PDB entry 3GP1 | X-ray diffraction, 2.05 A resolution | chains A and B of the 3 polymer chains in the assembly

Chain A:
Molecule: DNA glycosylase
From: Geobacillus stearothermophilus
Notes: EC 4.2.99.18
UniProt: P84131 (P84131_BACST); numbering as in UniProt (aligned over 2-274)
Amino-acid sequence (273 residues; each row starts with the number of its first residue):
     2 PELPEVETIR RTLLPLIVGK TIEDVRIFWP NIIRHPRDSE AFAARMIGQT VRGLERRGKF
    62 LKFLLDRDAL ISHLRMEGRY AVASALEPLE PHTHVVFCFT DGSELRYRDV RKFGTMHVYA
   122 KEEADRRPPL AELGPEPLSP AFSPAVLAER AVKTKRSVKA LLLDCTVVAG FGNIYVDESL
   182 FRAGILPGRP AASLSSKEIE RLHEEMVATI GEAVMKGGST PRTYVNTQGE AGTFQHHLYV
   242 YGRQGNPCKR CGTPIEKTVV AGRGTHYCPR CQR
Disordered / not traced: 217-237
Construct notes: engineered mutation Cys166 (Gln in P84131), Pro222 (Val in P84131)
Metal / ion sites: Zn2+: Cys249, Cys252, Cys269, Cys272

Chain B:
Molecule: 16-nt DNA strand
Sequence (16 nucleotides; numbered 1 to 16; the number before each row is that of its first residue):
     1 AGGTAGATCC GGACGC
Disordered / not traced: 15-16

How chain A and chain B interact:
Contacting residue pairs (14; chain A residue first):
  Trp30(A) with DC10(B), phosphate contact
  Asn32(A) with DC10(B), hydrogen bond to the phosphate
  Val111(A) with DG11(B), sugar contact; DG12(B), sugar contact
  Arg112(A) with DC10(B), base contact; DG11(B), hydrogen bond to the base; DG12(B), hydrogen bond to the sugar
  Lys113(A) with DC10(B), sugar contact; DG11(B), salt bridge to the phosphate
  Phe114(A) with DC9(B), base contact; DC10(B), base contact
  Thr155(A) with DT4(B), hydrogen bond to the phosphate
  Lys156(A) with DT4(B), hydrogen bond to the phosphate
  Arg157(A) with DT4(B), phosphate contact
Also at the interface, not in a pair above, chain A (10 interface residues in all): Lys154
Also at the interface, not in a pair above, chain B (6 interface residues in all): DA5

Overview:
10 residues of chain A and 6 residues of chain B are in contact, with 5 hydrogen bonds and 1 salt bridge.
Polar pairs include Arg112(A)-DG11(B), Arg112(A)-DG12(B) and Asn32(A)-DC10(B). The Zn2+ site is built by
Cys249(A), Cys252(A), Cys269(A) and Cys272(A).
Chain A is DNA glycosylase (Geobacillus stearothermophilus) and chain B is a 16-nt DNA strand; the structure,
MutM encountering an intrahelical 8-oxoguanine (oxoG) lesion in EC3-V222P complex, was determined by X-ray
diffraction (same publication as 3GO8, 3GPP, 3GPU, 3GPX, 3GPY, 3GQ3 and 3GQ4).
